Entry 6LOE (electron microscopy, 3.50 A resolution); this record covers chains A and C of the 6 polymer chains in the assembly.

== Chain A ==
Protein: MULTIHEME_CYTC domain-containing protein
From: Roseiflexus castenholzii (strain DSM 13941 / HLO8)
Reference sequence: A7NJ87 (A7NJ87_ROSCS); residue numbers follow UniProt; this construct covers 1-226
Amino-acid sequence (226 residues; numbered 1 to 226; the number before each row is that of its first residue):
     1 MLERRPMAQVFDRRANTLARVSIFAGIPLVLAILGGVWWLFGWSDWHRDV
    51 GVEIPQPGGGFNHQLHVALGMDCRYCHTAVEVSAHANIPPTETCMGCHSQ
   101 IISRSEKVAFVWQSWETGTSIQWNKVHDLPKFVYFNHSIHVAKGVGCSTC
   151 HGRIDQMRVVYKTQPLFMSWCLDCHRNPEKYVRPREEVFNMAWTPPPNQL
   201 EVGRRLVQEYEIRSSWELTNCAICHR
Disordered / not traced: 1-8
Covalent attachments: heme c (HEC) linked to Cys73, Cys76, Cys94, Cys97, Cys147, Cys150, Cys171, Cys174, Cys221, Cys224
Ion coordination: heme c Fe (5 sites), coordinated by His63, His66, His77, His98, His137, His140, His151, Met168, His175, His225
Small-molecule neighbours:
  - EL6 ([(2S)-2-octadecanoyloxypropyl] octadecanoate): Leu34, Val37, Phe41
  - heme c (HEC), molecule 1: Arg48, Leu129, Pro130, Phe132, Val133, Leu166, Phe167, Met168, Leu172, His175, Leu218, Thr219, Asn220, Ile223, His225
  - heme c (HEC), molecule 2: Gln56, Gly60, Phe61, His63, His66, Val67, Met71, His77, Ile88, Pro89, Trp123, Asn124, Lys125, Val126, His127, His151, Ile154, Asp155, Val160, Met191
  - heme c (HEC), molecule 3: Gly59, Gly60, Phe61, Asn62, Leu65, His66, Leu69, Met71, Tyr75, Pro89, Thr93, His98, Ile101, Ile102, Lys107, Phe110, Val111, Trp123
  - heme c (HEC), molecule 4: His77, Val80, His85, Ala86, Asn87, Ile88, Lys125, His127, Leu129, Lys131, Phe135, His137, His140, Val141, Val145, Gly146, Ser148, His151, Leu166, Trp170, Val188, Phe189
  - heme c (HEC), molecule 5: Leu129, Val133, Tyr134, Phe135, Asn136, Ile139, His140, Lys143, Val145, Thr149, Trp170, His175, Pro178, Tyr181, Val182, Ile212, Arg213, Leu218, Ile223, Arg226

== Chain C ==
Protein: Polysulphide reductase NrfD
From: Roseiflexus castenholzii (strain DSM 13941 / HLO8)
Reference sequence: A7NJ89 (A7NJ89_ROSCS); residues 1-471 here = UniProt positions 1-471
Amino-acid sequence (471 residues; numbered 1 to 471; the number before each row is that of its first residue):
     1 MASQPAQKSAYGKMLEELLGPKQTYESVTRTIGDIVLTPIRKTPWGWPVG
    51 FVIAALGLLMYLFSLAVLFTVGVGVWGINIPVAWGFDIINFVWWIGIGHA
   101 GTLISAILLLFRQDWRTSINRAAEAMTIFAVACAGIYPLVHTGRPWLDYW
   151 MLPYPGTLGMWPQFRSALEWDVFAISTYATVSILFWYLGLIPDLASLRDR
   201 ATNIWVKRFYGFLALGWRGGARDWNRYEVASLILAGLSTPLVLSVHSIIS
   251 LDFAISQLPGWHVTVFPPYFVAGAVYCGFAMVILLLVPLRRWYKLHDLIT
   301 IKHFDLMGKVMLASGLVVAYGYFAEIFYAWYSANIYEYFLITNRTMGPYA
   351 WSYWALIVLNVAIPQLLWFKRFRVSLPWLFFISICINIGMWFERWVIIVL
   401 SLHRDFLPSSWGYYTPSVWDISLYAGSFGWFFFLFFLFIRLLPAISIFEV
   451 RDLVHKTETEKALAHGSAGHH
Disordered / not traced: 1-8, 465-471
Small-molecule neighbours:
  - EL6 ([(2S)-2-octadecanoyloxypropyl] octadecanoate), molecule 1: Leu62, Leu65, Ala66, Phe69, Thr70, Ile136, Leu139, Pro145, Trp146
  - EL6, molecule 2: Leu139, Tyr149, Leu152, Ser176
  - heme c (HEC): Arg144, Trp150, Leu158, Met160

== Chain A / chain C interface ==
Residue-residue contacts (15):
  Val10(A) - Arg208(C)
  Phe11(A) - Arg208(C)
  Phe11(A) - Gly211(C)
  Phe11(A) - Phe212(C)
  Trp38(A) - Tyr154(C)  hydrophobic
  Trp38(A) - Pro155(C)
  Gly42(A) - Thr157(C)
  Trp43(A) - Pro155(C)  hydrogen bond (side chain-backbone)
  Trp43(A) - Thr157(C)
  Phe167(A) - Thr157(C)
  Phe167(A) - Leu158(C)
  Met168(A) - Leu158(C)  hydrophobic
  Met168(A) - Met160(C)  hydrophobic
  Ser169(A) - Thr157(C)  hydrogen bond (backbone-backbone)
  Ser169(A) - Leu158(C)
Other interface residues (no listed pair), chain A (10 interface residues in all): Leu172, Arg176
Other interface residues (no listed pair), chain C (11 interface residues in all): Gly156, Gly159, Lys207

== Summary ==
The interface between chain A and chain C involves 10 residues on one side and 11 on the other, with 2
hydrogen bonds. Polar contacts include Trp43(A)-Pro155(C) and Ser169(A)-Thr157(C). One compound EL6 molecule
is bound between chain A and chain C.
Chain A is MULTIHEME_CYTC domain-containing protein and chain C is Polysulphide reductase NrfD, both from
Roseiflexus castenholzii (strain DSM 13941 / HLO8); the structure, Cryo-EM structure of the dithionite-reduced
photosynthetic alternative complex III from Roseiflexus castenholzii, was determined by electron microscopy
(same publication as 6LOD).
